PDB entry 7OLH | X-ray diffraction, 3.65 A resolution | chains A and I of the 4 polymer chains in the assembly

Chain A:
Name: Phosphoglucosamine mutase
Organism: Bacillus subtilis (strain 168)
Notes: EC 5.4.2.10
UniProt: O34824 (GLMM_BACSU); residue numbers follow UniProt; this construct covers 1-448
Amino-acid sequence (464 residues; each row starts with the number of its first residue):
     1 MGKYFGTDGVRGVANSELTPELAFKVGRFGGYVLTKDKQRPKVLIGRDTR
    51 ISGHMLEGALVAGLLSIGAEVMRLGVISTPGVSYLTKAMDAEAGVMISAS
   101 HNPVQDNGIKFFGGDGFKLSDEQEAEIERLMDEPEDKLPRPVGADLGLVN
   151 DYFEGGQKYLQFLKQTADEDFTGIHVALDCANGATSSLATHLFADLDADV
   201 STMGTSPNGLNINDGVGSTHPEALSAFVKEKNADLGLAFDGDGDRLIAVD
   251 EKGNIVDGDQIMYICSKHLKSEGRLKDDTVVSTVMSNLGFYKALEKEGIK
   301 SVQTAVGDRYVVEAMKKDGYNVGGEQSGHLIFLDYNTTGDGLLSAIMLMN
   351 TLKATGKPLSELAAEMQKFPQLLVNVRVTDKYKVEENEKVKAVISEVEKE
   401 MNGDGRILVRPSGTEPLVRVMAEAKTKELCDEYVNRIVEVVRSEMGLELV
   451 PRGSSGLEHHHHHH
Unresolved in the structure: 1, 370-464
Construct notes: expression tag (449-464)
Curated features (UniProtKB/Swiss-Prot):
  - active site: S100 (Phosphoserine intermediate)
  - binding site (Mg(2+)): S100, D240, D242, D244
  - modified residue: S100 (Phosphoserine)
From the paper describing this entry:
  - mutagenesis - D151A/E154A, D195A: unchanged binding to Cyclic di-AMP synthase CdaA (chain I)
  - catalytic residues: S100 (citing earlier work)

Chain I:
Name: Cyclic di-AMP synthase CdaA
Organism: Bacillus subtilis (strain 168)
Notes: EC 2.7.7.85
UniProt: Q45589 (CDAA_BACSU); residues 107-273 here = UniProt positions 107-273
Amino-acid sequence (167 residues; row label = number of the first residue in the row):
   107 EAQQKTIEAITKAINYMAKRRIGALLTIERDTGMGDYIETGIPLNAKVSS
   157 ELLINIFIPNTPLHDGAVIMKNNEIAAAACYLPLSESPFISKELGTRHRA
   207 AVGISEVTDSLTIIVSEETGGVSVAKNGDLHRELTEEALKEMLEAEFKKN
   257 TRDTSSNRWYWRGKKNG
Unresolved in the structure: 253-273
From the paper describing this entry:
  - mutagenesis - R126A: decreased catalytic activity
  - catalytic residues: D171 to A173, R203 to R205 (citing earlier work)

Chain A / chain I interface:
Pairs across the interface (16; chain A residue first):
  F153(A) - N166(I)
  E154(A) - N166(I)
  Q157(A) - I164(I)
  Q157(A) - P165(I)
  S186(A) - R127(I)  hydrogen bond (backbone-side chain)
  S187(A) - R127(I)
  T190(A) - R127(I)
  H191(A) - R126(I)
  H191(A) - I128(I)
  A194(A) - K125(I)
  A194(A) - R126(I)  hydrogen bond (backbone-side chain)
  D195(A) - Y122(I)
  D195(A) - R126(I)  salt bridge
  T205(A) - R127(I)
  T205(A) - E224(I)
  S206(A) - E224(I)
Other interface residues (no listed pair), chain A (13 interface residues in all): V200, P207
Other interface residues (no listed pair), chain I (10 interface residues in all): T167
Interface features reported in the paper:
  - hot spots on chain I (mutagenesis) - R126A: abolished binding to Phosphoglucosamine mutase (chain A)

Overview:
The interface between chain A and chain I involves 13 residues on one side and 10 on the other; the contacts
include 2 hydrogen bonds and 1 salt bridge. Polar pairs include D195(A)-R126(I), S186(A)-R127(I) and
A194(A)-R126(I). From the paper: catalytic residues S100(A) and D171(I) among others; R126A of chain I reduces
catalytic activity; 3 substitutions were tested in all.
Chain A is Phosphoglucosamine mutase and chain I is Cyclic di-AMP synthase CdaA, both from Bacillus subtilis
(strain 168); the structure, Bacillus subtilis Complex structure 1 of diadenylate cyclase CdaA cytoplasmic
domain (CdaACD) and the phosphoglucomutase GlmM ..., was determined by X-ray diffraction together with 7OJS
and 7OML from the same study.
